4JU0 - chains B and E of the 6 polymer chains in the assembly; structure by X-ray diffraction, 2.91 A resolution.

== Chain B ==
Name: Hemagglutinin
Organism: Influenza A virus
UniProtKB: C3W5S1 (C3W5S1_I09A0); residues 1-164 here correspond to UniProt positions 345-508 (UniProt number = residue number + 344)
Amino-acid sequence (164 residues; numbered 1 to 164; the number before each row is that of its first residue):
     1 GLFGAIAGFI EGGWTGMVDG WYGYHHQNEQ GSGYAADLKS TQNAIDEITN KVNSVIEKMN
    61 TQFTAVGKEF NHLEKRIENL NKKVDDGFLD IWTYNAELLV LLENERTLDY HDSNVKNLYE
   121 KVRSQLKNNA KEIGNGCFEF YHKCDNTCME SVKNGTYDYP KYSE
Not modelled in the structure: 163-164
Disulfide bonds: Cys-144/Cys-148

== Chain E ==
Name: Hemagglutinin
Organism: Influenza A virus
UniProtKB: C3W5S1 (C3W5S1_I09A0); residues 7-328 here correspond to UniProt positions 18-339 (UniProt number = residue number + 11)
Amino-acid sequence (322 residues; each row starts with the number of its first residue):
     7 DTLCIGYHAN NSTDTVDTVL EKNVTVTHSV NLLEDKHNGK LCKLRGVAPL HLGKCNIAGW
    67 ILGNPECESL STASSWSYIV ETPSSDNGTC YPGDFIDYEE LREQLSSVSS FERFEIFPKT
   127 SSWPNHDSNK GVTAACPHAG AKSFYKNLIW LVKKGNSYPK LSKSYINDKG KEVLVLWGIH
   187 HPSTSADQQS LYQNADTYVF VGSSRYSKKF KPEIAIRPKV REQEGRMNYY WTLVEPGDKI
   247 TFEATGNLVV PRYAFAMERN AGSGIIISDT PVHDCNTTCQ TPKGAINTSL PFQNIHPITI
   307 GKCPKYVKST KLRLATGLRN IP
Not modelled in the structure: 328
Disulfide bonds: Cys-48/Cys-281, Cys-61/Cys-73, Cys-96/Cys-142, Cys-285/Cys-309
Covalent attachments: N-acetylglucosamine (NAG) linked to Asn-93
Construct notes: engineered mutation Glu-228 (Asp239 in C3W5S1)

== How chain B and chain E interact ==
Contacting residue pairs (13):
  Glu-47(B) / Leu-26(E)
  Glu-47(B) / Glu-27(E)
  Asn-50(B) / Thr-24(E)
  Asn-50(B) / Val-25(E)  hydrogen bond (side chain-backbone)
  Asn-50(B) / Leu-26(E)
  Asn-50(B) / Glu-27(E)
  Asn-50(B) / Lys-28(E)
  Lys-51(B) / Val-25(E)  hydrogen bond (backbone-backbone)
  Lys-51(B) / Leu-26(E)
  Ser-54(B) / Val-25(E)
  Asn-60(B) / Lys-314(E)  hydrogen bond
  Gln-62(B) / Lys-314(E)  hydrogen bond
  Tyr-110(B) / Leu-26(E)  hydrophobic
Interface residues without a listed pair, chain B (9 interface residues in all): Asp-46, Glu-103

== Overview ==
The interface between chain B and chain E involves 9 residues on one side and 6 on the other, with 4 hydrogen
bonds. Polar pairs include Asn-50(B)/Val-25(E), Asn-60(B)/Lys-314(E) and Gln-62(B)/Lys-314(E). Covalently
linked N-acetylglucosamine: at Asn-93(E).
Chain B is Hemagglutinin and chain E is Hemagglutinin, both from Influenza A virus; the structure, Crystal
structure of 2009 pandemic influenza virus hemagglutinin mutant D225E complexed with human receptor analogue
LSTc, was determined by X-ray diffraction together with 4JTV, 4JTX, 4JUG, 4JUH and 4JUJ from the same study.
